Entry 7PYJ (electron microscopy, 4.20 A resolution (low resolution: residue-level contacts below are approximate; hydrogen-bond / salt-bridge calls are withheld)); this record covers chains C and D of the 9 polymer chains in the assembly.

# Chain C
Protein: DNA-directed RNA polymerase subunit beta
Organism: Escherichia coli
Notes: EC 2.7.7.6
UniProt: P0A8V4 (RPOB_ECO57); residues 1-1342 here = UniProt positions 1-1342
Sequence (1342 residues; each row starts with the number of its first residue):
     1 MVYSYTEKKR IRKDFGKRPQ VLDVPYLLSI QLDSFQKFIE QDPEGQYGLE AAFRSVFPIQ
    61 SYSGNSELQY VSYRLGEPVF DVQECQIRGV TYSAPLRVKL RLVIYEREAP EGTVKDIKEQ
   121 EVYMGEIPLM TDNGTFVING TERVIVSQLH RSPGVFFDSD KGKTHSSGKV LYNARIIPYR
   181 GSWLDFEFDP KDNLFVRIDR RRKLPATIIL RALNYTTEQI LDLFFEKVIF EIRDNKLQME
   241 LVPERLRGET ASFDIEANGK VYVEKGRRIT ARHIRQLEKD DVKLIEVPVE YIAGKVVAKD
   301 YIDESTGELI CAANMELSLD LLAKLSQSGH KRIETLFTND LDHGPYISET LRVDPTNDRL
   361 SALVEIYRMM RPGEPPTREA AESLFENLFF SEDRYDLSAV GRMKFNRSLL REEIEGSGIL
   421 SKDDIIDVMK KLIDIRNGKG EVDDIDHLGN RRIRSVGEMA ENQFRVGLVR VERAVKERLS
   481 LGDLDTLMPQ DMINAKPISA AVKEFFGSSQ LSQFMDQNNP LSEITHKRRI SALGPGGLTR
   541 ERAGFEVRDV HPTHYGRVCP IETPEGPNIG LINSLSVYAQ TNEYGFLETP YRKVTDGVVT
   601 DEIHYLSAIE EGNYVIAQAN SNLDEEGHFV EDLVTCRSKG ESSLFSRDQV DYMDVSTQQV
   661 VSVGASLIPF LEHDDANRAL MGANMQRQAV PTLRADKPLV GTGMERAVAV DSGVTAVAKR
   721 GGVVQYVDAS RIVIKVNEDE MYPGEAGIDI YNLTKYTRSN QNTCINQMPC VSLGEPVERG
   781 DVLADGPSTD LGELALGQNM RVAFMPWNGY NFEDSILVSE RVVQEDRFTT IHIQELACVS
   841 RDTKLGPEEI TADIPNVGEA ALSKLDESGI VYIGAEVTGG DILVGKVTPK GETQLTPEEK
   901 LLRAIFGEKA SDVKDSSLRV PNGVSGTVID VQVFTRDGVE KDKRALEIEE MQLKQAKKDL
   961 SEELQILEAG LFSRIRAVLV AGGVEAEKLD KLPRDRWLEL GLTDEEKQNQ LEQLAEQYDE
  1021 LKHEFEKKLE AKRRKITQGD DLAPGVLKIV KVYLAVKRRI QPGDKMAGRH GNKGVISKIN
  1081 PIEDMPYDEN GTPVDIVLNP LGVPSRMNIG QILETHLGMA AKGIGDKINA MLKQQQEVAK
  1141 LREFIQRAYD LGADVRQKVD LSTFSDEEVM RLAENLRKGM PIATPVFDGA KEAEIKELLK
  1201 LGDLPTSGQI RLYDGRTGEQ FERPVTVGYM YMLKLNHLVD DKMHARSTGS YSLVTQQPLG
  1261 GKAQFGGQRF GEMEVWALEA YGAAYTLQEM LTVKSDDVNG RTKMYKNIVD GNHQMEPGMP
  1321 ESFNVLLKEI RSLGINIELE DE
Not modelled in the structure: 1
UniProt features mapped onto this chain:
  - modified residue (N6-acetyllysine): Lys1022, Lys1200

# Chain D
Protein: DNA-directed RNA polymerase subunit beta'
Organism: Escherichia coli
Notes: EC 2.7.7.6
UniProt: P0A8T8 (RPOC_ECO57); residue numbers follow UniProt; this construct covers 1-1407
Sequence (1407 residues; each row starts with the number of its first residue):
     1 MKDLLKFLKA QTKTEEFDAI KIALASPDMI RSWSFGEVKK PETINYRTFK PERDGLFCAR
    61 IFGPVKDYEC LCGKYKRLKH RGVICEKCGV EVTQTKVRRE RMGHIELASP TAHIWFLKSL
   121 PSRIGLLLDM PLRDIERVLY FESYVVIEGG MTNLERQQIL TEEQYLDALE EFGDEFDAKM
   181 GAEAIQALLK SMDLEQECEQ LREELNETNS ETKRKKLTKR IKLLEAFVQS GNKPEWMILT
   241 VLPVLPPDLR PLVPLDGGRF ATSDLNDLYR RVINRNNRLK RLLDLAAPDI IVRNEKRMLQ
   301 EAVDALLDNG RRGRAITGSN KRPLKSLADM IKGKQGRFRQ NLLGKRVDYS GRSVITVGPY
   361 LRLHQCGLPK KMALELFKPF IYGKLELRGL ATTIKAAKKM VEREEAVVWD ILDEVIREHP
   421 VLLNRAPTLH RLGIQAFEPV LIEGKAIQLH PLVCAAYNAD FDGDQMAVHV PLTLEAQLEA
   481 RALMMSTNNI LSPANGEPII VPSQDVVLGL YYMTRDCVNA KGEGMVLTGP KEAERLYRSG
   541 LASLHARVKV RITEYEKDAN GELVAKTSLK DTTVGRAILW MIVPKGLPYS IVNQALGKKA
   601 ISKMLNTCYR ILGLKPTVIF ADQIMYTGFA YAARSGASVG IDDMVIPEKK HEIISEAEAE
   661 VAEIQEQFQS GLVTAGERYN KVIDIWAAAN DRVSKAMMDN LQTETVINRD GQEEKQVSFN
   721 SIYMMADSGA RGSAAQIRQL AGMRGLMAKP DGSIIETPIT ANFREGLNVL QYFISTHGAR
   781 KGLADTALKT ANSGYLTRRL VDVAQDLVVT EDDCGTHEGI MMTPVIEGGD VKEPLRDRVL
   841 GRVTAEDVLK PGTADILVPR NTLLHEQWCD LLEENSVDAV KVRSVVSCDT DFGVCAHCYG
   901 RDLARGHIIN KGEAIGVIAA QSIGEPGTQL TMRTFHIGGA ASRAAAESSI QVKNKGSIKL
   961 SNVKSVVNSS GKLVITSRNT ELKLIDEFGR TKESYKVPYG AVLAKGDGEQ VAGGETVANW
  1021 DPHTMPVITE VSGFVRFTDM IDGQTITRQT DELTGLSSLV VLDSAERTAG GKDLRPALKI
  1081 VDAQGNDVLI PGTDMPAQYF LPGKAIVQLE DGVQISSGDT LARIPQESGG TKDITGGLPR
  1141 VADLFEARRP KEPAILAEIS GIVSFGKETK GKRRLVITPV DGSDPYEEMI PKWRQLNVFE
  1201 GERVERGDVI SDGPEAPHDI LRLRGVHAVT RYIVNEVQDV YRLQGVKIND KHIEVIVRQM
  1261 LRKATIVNAG SSDFLEGEQV EYSRVKIANR ELEANGKVGA TYSRDLLGIT KASLATESFI
  1321 SAASFQETTR VLTEAAVAGK RDELRGLKEN VIVGRLIPAG TGYAYHQDRM RRRAAGEAPA
  1381 APQVTAEDAS ASLAELLNAG LGGSDNE
Not modelled in the structure: 1-15, 932-947, 1127-1136, 1376-1407
Bound ions: Zn2+ site 1: Gly73, Tyr75; Mg2+: Asp460, Asp462 (shared with 1 residue of chain R); Zn2+ site 2: Cys814, Cys888, Cys895, Cys898
UniProt features mapped onto this chain:
  - binding site (Zn(2+)): Cys70, Cys72, Cys85, Cys88, Cys814, Cys888, Cys895, Cys898
  - binding site (Mg(2+)): Asp460, Asp462, Asp464
  - modified residue: Lys972 (N6-acetyllysine)

# How chain C and chain D interact
Pairs across the interface (258):
  Phe545(C) - Lys781(D)
  Phe545(C) - Asp785(D)
  Arg548(C) - Arg780(D)
  Val550(C) - His777(D)
  Val550(C) - Arg780(D)
  Tyr555(C) - Val769(D)
  Tyr555(C) - Phe773(D)
  Cys559(C) - Arg780(D)
  Pro560(C) - Thr776(D)
  Pro560(C) - Arg780(D)
  Ile561(C) - Tyr772(D)
  Ile561(C) - Thr776(D)
  Gln618(C) - Val769(D)
  Gln618(C) - Leu770(D)
  Asn620(C) - Asn768(D)
  Asn620(C) - Val769(D)
  Glu641(C) - Ile755(D)
  Ser642(C) - Thr757(D)
  Val660(C) - Val769(D)
  Val660(C) - Phe773(D)
  Leu671(C) - Tyr772(D)
  Glu672(C) - Glu765(D)
  Glu672(C) - Gly766(D)
  Glu672(C) - Leu767(D)
  His673(C) - Phe763(D)
  His673(C) - Arg764(D)
  His673(C) - Glu765(D)
  His673(C) - Gly766(D)
  Asp674(C) - Phe763(D)
  Asp675(C) - Arg744(D)
  Asp675(C) - Phe763(D)
  Ala676(C) - Tyr772(D)
  Phe804(C) - Ser638(D)
  Met805(C) - Ala633(D)
  Met805(C) - Gly636(D)
  Pro806(C) - Ala632(D)
  Pro806(C) - Ala633(D)
  Pro806(C) - Ala637(D)
  Trp807(C) - Ala633(D)
  Asn808(C) - Pro359(D)
  Asn808(C) - Phe629(D)
  Asn808(C) - Ala633(D)
  Gly809(C) - Phe629(D)
  Tyr810(C) - Pro359(D)
  Tyr810(C) - Tyr360(D)
  Asn811(C) - Asp505(D)
  Phe812(C) - Val357(D)
  Phe812(C) - Pro451(D)
  Phe812(C) - Phe461(D)
  Phe812(C) - Asp505(D)
  Phe812(C) - Phe629(D)
  Glu813(C) - Phe461(D)
  Glu813(C) - Gln504(D)
  Asp814(C) - Phe461(D)
  Ser815(C) - Val357(D)
  Arg841(C) - Asp256(D)
  Lys844(C) - Tyr46(D)
  Lys844(C) - Arg47(D)
  Lys844(C) - Thr48(D)
  Lys844(C) - Phe49(D)
  Gly1063(C) - Val354(D)
  Lys1065(C) - Asp462(D)
  Lys1073(C) - Asp462(D)
  Val1075(C) - Phe461(D)
  Ser1077(C) - Thr356(D)
  Asn1099(C) - Asp505(D)
  Pro1100(C) - Ala637(D)
  Pro1100(C) - Val639(D)
  Leu1101(C) - Gln504(D)
  Leu1101(C) - Asp505(D)
  Leu1101(C) - Leu508(D)
  Leu1101(C) - Met725(D)
  Pro1104(C) - Ile722(D)
  Pro1104(C) - Met725(D)
  Pro1104(C) - Gln736(D)
  Ser1105(C) - Arg731(D)
  Ser1105(C) - Gln736(D)
  Met1107(C) - Gln739(D)
  Met1107(C) - Leu740(D)
  Ile1109(C) - Phe763(D)
  Ile1109(C) - Arg764(D)
  Leu1113(C) - Ile641(D)
  Phe1187(C) - Leu767(D)
  Phe1187(C) - Val769(D)
  Gln1209(C) - Ser638(D)
  Gln1209(C) - Val639(D)
  Gln1209(C) - Gly640(D)
  Phe1221(C) - Ala633(D)
  Phe1221(C) - Arg634(D)
  Glu1222(C) - Tyr512(D)
  Glu1222(C) - Tyr537(D)
  Glu1222(C) - Arg634(D)
  Glu1222(C) - Ser635(D)
  Arg1223(C) - Tyr512(D)
  Arg1223(C) - Ala637(D)
  Arg1223(C) - Ser721(D)
  Pro1224(C) - Ser638(D)
  Val1225(C) - Ser638(D)
  Thr1226(C) - Ser638(D)
  Thr1226(C) - Val639(D)
  Val1239(C) - Lys445(D)
  Asp1240(C) - Lys445(D)
  Lys1242(C) - Arg352(D)
  Lys1242(C) - Gln465(D)
  Met1243(C) - Arg352(D)
  Met1243(C) - Met372(D)
  His1244(C) - Gly351(D)
  His1244(C) - Arg352(D)
  Ala1245(C) - Ser350(D)
  Ala1245(C) - Gly351(D)
  Ala1245(C) - Glu375(D)
  Arg1246(C) - Asp348(D)
  Arg1246(C) - Tyr349(D)
  Arg1246(C) - Ser350(D)
  Arg1246(C) - Glu375(D)
  Ser1247(C) - Asp348(D)
  Ser1247(C) - Tyr349(D)
  Ser1247(C) - Glu375(D)
  Ser1247(C) - Leu376(D)
  Ser1247(C) - Lys378(D)
  Thr1248(C) - Asp348(D)
  Thr1248(C) - Tyr349(D)
  Tyr1251(C) - Asp348(D)
  Leu1253(C) - Arg99(D)
  Val1254(C) - Arg99(D)
  Val1254(C) - Leu249(D)
  Val1254(C) - Arg337(D)
  Thr1255(C) - Arg99(D)
  Thr1255(C) - Arg337(D)
  Gln1256(C) - Arg99(D)
  Gln1257(C) - Asn341(D)
  Gln1257(C) - Lys345(D)
  Gln1257(C) - Arg346(D)
  Pro1258(C) - Arg346(D)
  Pro1258(C) - Asp348(D)
  Leu1259(C) - Arg346(D)
  Gly1260(C) - Arg346(D)
  Gly1267(C) - Arg346(D)
  Gln1268(C) - Lys345(D)
  Gln1268(C) - Arg346(D)
  Gln1268(C) - Val347(D)
  Gln1268(C) - Ser350(D)
  Gln1268(C) - Gly351(D)
  Gln1268(C) - Arg352(D)
  Arg1269(C) - Arg339(D)
  Arg1269(C) - Gln340(D)
  Arg1269(C) - Gly344(D)
  Arg1269(C) - Lys345(D)
  Arg1269(C) - Arg346(D)
  Phe1270(C) - Leu343(D)
  Phe1270(C) - Gly344(D)
  Phe1270(C) - Lys345(D)
  Phe1270(C) - Val347(D)
  Phe1270(C) - His469(D)
  Glu1272(C) - Leu343(D)
  Met1273(C) - Thr428(D)
  Glu1274(C) - Asn424(D)
  Glu1274(C) - Thr428(D)
  Trp1276(C) - Val801(D)
  Ala1277(C) - Thr428(D)
  Ala1277(C) - His430(D)
  Ala1277(C) - Arg431(D)
  Ala1277(C) - Gln921(D)
  Glu1279(C) - Val917(D)
  Glu1279(C) - Leu1347(D)
  Ala1280(C) - Arg431(D)
  Ala1280(C) - Ile918(D)
  Tyr1281(C) - Arg431(D)
  Tyr1281(C) - Leu432(D)
  Tyr1281(C) - Leu483(D)
  Tyr1281(C) - Met484(D)
  Gly1282(C) - Gly1360(D)
  Gly1282(C) - Thr1361(D)
  Ala1283(C) - Glu479(D)
  Ala1283(C) - Met484(D)
  Ala1284(C) - Glu479(D)
  Ala1284(C) - Leu1356(D)
  Ala1284(C) - Thr1361(D)
  Ala1284(C) - Gly1362(D)
  Tyr1285(C) - Glu479(D)
  Tyr1285(C) - Leu1356(D)
  Tyr1285(C) - Thr1361(D)
  Thr1286(C) - Ala476(D)
  Thr1286(C) - Glu479(D)
  Leu1287(C) - Ile1357(D)
  Gln1288(C) - Gly1354(D)
  Gln1288(C) - Arg1355(D)
  Gln1288(C) - Leu1356(D)
  Glu1289(C) - Leu472(D)
  Met1290(C) - Val347(D)
  Leu1291(C) - Lys345(D)
  Leu1291(C) - Val1351(D)
  Leu1291(C) - Gly1354(D)
  Thr1292(C) - Gly1354(D)
  Lys1294(C) - Val347(D)
  Lys1294(C) - Asp348(D)
  Lys1294(C) - Tyr349(D)
  Lys1294(C) - Val470(D)
  Lys1294(C) - Leu472(D)
  Ser1295(C) - Lys345(D)
  Tyr1305(C) - Pro379(D)
  Tyr1305(C) - Tyr382(D)
  Tyr1305(C) - Ile394(D)
  Ile1308(C) - Pro379(D)
  Val1309(C) - Pro379(D)
  Val1309(C) - Tyr382(D)
  Val1309(C) - Gly383(D)
  His1313(C) - Thr473(D)
  His1313(C) - Leu474(D)
  His1313(C) - Glu475(D)
  Gln1314(C) - Thr473(D)
  Met1315(C) - Thr473(D)
  Met1319(C) - Phe17(D)
  Pro1320(C) - Val1353(D)
  Glu1321(C) - Arg99(D)
  Ser1322(C) - Leu342(D)
  Phe1323(C) - Leu342(D)
  Phe1323(C) - Ile1352(D)
  Val1325(C) - Leu249(D)
  Lys1328(C) - Glu100(D)
  Glu1329(C) - Met330(D)
  Glu1329(C) - Ile331(D)
  Glu1329(C) - Arg337(D)
  Arg1331(C) - Trp33(D)
  Ser1332(C) - Pro243(D)
  Leu1333(C) - Trp115(D)
  Leu1333(C) - Pro243(D)
  Leu1333(C) - Leu307(D)
  Leu1333(C) - Leu327(D)
  Gly1334(C) - Leu24(D)
  Gly1334(C) - Ala25(D)
  Ile1335(C) - Ile22(D)
  Ile1335(C) - Ala23(D)
  Asn1336(C) - Lys21(D)
  Asn1336(C) - Ile22(D)
  Asn1336(C) - Ala23(D)
  Asn1336(C) - Leu24(D)
  Asn1336(C) - Met29(D)
  Asn1336(C) - Trp33(D)
  Ile1337(C) - Ile20(D)
  Ile1337(C) - Lys21(D)
  Ile1337(C) - Ile22(D)
  Ile1337(C) - Phe1319(D)
  Glu1338(C) - Ile20(D)
  Leu1339(C) - Phe17(D)
  Leu1339(C) - Ala19(D)
  Leu1339(C) - Ile20(D)
  Glu1340(C) - Ala19(D)
  Glu1340(C) - Ile20(D)
  Glu1340(C) - Lys21(D)
  Asp1341(C) - Phe17(D)
  Asp1341(C) - Asp18(D)
  Asp1341(C) - Ala19(D)
  Glu1342(C) - Glu16(D)
  Glu1342(C) - Phe17(D)
  Glu1342(C) - Asp18(D)
  Glu1342(C) - Ala19(D)
  Glu1342(C) - Arg1373(D)
Also at the interface, not in a pair above, chain C (143 interface residues in all): Glu504, His551, Pro552, His554, Asn573, Ala679, Pro1062, Ile1076, Arg1106, Ile1112, His1116, Glu1192, Lys1196, Ser1207, Glu1219, Gly1249, Gly1261, Val1275, Leu1278, Asp1296, Leu1326
Also at the interface, not in a pair above, chain D (151 interface residues in all): His113, Gly257, Asn320, Phe338, Ser353, Phe380, Ala426, Ile434, Ala446, Gly463, Pro471, Asn489, Asp642, Asp643, Phe719, Pro750, Ser775, Ala784, Arg798

# Summary
Chain C and chain D form an interface of 143 and 151 residues respectively. Gly73(D) and Tyr75(D) coordinate
Zn2+ site 1. Asp460(D) and Asp462(D) form the Mg2+ site. UniProt lists 8 Zn2+-binding residues and 3
Mg2+-binding residues on chain D.
Here chain C is DNA-directed RNA polymerase subunit beta and chain D is DNA-directed RNA polymerase subunit
beta', both from Escherichia coli. Entry 7PYJ (CryoEM structure of E.coli RNA polymerase elongation complex
bound to NusA (NusA elongation complex in less-swiveled ...) was determined by electron microscopy together
with 7PY0, 7PY1, 7PY3, 7PY5, 7PY6, 7PY7 and 4 further entries from the same study.
